Entry 5BQU (X-ray diffraction, 2.38 A resolution); this record covers chains A and C of the 3 polymer chains in the assembly.

# Chain A
Protein: Ha-33
Organism: Clostridium botulinum
UniProt: Q45871 (Q45871_CLOBO); residues 2-293 here = UniProt positions 2-293
Amino-acid sequence (296 residues; each row starts with the number of its first residue):
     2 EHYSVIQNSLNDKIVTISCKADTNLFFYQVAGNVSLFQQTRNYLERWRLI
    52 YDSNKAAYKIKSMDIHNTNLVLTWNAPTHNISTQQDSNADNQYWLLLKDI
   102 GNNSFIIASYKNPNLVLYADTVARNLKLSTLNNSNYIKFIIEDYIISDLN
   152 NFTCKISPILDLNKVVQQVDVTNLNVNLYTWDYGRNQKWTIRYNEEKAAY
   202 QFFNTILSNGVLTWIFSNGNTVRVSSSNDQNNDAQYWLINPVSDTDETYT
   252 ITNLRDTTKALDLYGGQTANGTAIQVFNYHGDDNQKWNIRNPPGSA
Disordered / not traced: 2-9, 295-297
Construct notes: expression tag (294-297)
Reported in the primary citation:
  - binding site for beta-D-galactopyranose: Asp263, Gly266, Gln276, Phe278, His281, Asn285

# Chain C
Protein: Ha-17
Organism: Clostridium botulinum
UniProt: Q45878 (Q45878_CLOBO); residues 1-145 here correspond to UniProt positions 2-146 (UniProt number = residue number + 1)
Amino-acid sequence (147 residues; numbered -1 to 145; the number before each row is that of its first residue; numbers below 1 keep their minus sign (Gly-1 is residue -1)):
    -1 GPSVERTFLPNGNYNIKSIFSGSLYLNPVSKSLTFSNESSANNQKWNVEY
    49 MAENRCFKISNVAEPNKYLSYDNFGFISLDSLSNRCYWFPIKIAVNTYIM
    99 LSLNKVNELDYAWDIYDTNENILSQPLLLLPNFDIYNSNQMFKLEKI
Disordered / not traced: -1 to 1
Construct notes: expression tag (-1 to 0)

# How chain A and chain C interact
Contacting residue pairs (17; chain A residue first):
  Trp75(A) with Leu107(C), hydrophobic
  Pro78(A) with Leu107(C), hydrophobic; Phe131(C)
  Thr79(A) with Phe131(C)
  His80(A) with Phe131(C); Asp132(C)
  Lys112(A) with Glu106(C), salt bridge
  Asn113(A) with Asn105(C); Leu107(C); Tyr109(C), hydrogen bond
  Asn115(A) with Tyr109(C), hydrogen bond
  Leu116(A) with Pro129(C), hydrophobic; Phe131(C), hydrophobic
  Thr131(A) with Pro129(C)
  Leu132(A) with Tyr114(C)
  Asn133(A) with Tyr114(C)
  Asn134(A) with Tyr114(C), hydrogen bond (backbone-side chain)
Interface residues without a listed pair, chain A (13 interface residues in all): Leu129
Interface residues without a listed pair, chain C (9 interface residues in all): Leu128

# In short
13 residues of chain A face 9 of chain C across their interface; the contacts include 3 hydrogen bonds and 1
salt bridge. Polar contacts include Lys112(A)-Glu106(C), Asn113(A)-Tyr109(C) and Asn115(A)-Tyr109(C). The
paper reports a binding site for beta-D-galactopyranose at Asp263(A), Gly266(A) and Gln276(A) among others.
Here chain A is Ha-33 and chain C is Ha-17, both from Clostridium botulinum. Entry 5BQU (Crystal structure of
HA17-HA33-Lactulose) was determined by X-ray diffraction, deposited together with 5BP5.
